Entry 8IQS (X-ray diffraction, 2.16 A resolution); this record covers chains L and H.

Chain L:
Protein: M11 vl-sarah
Source organism: Mus musculus
Chain sequence (179 residues; each row starts with the number of its first residue; numbers below 1 keep their minus sign (Met-13 is residue -13)):
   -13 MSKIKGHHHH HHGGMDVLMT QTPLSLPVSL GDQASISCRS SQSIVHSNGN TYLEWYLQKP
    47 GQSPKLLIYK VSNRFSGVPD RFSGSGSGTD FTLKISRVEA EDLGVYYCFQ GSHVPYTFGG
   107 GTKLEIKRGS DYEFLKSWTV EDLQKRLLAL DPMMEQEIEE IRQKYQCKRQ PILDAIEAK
Unresolved in the structure: -13 to 0
Disulfides: Cys24-Cys94
Small-molecule neighbours: PE8 (3,6,9,12,15,18,21-heptaoxatricosane-1,23-diol): His32, Asn34, Tyr38

Chain H:
Protein: M11 vh-sarah
Source organism: Mus musculus
Chain sequence (188 residues; row label = number of the first residue in the row; numbers below 1 keep their minus sign (Met-13 is residue -13)):
   -13 MSKIKGHHHH HHGGMEVKLE ESGGGLVQPG GSMKLSCVAS GFTFSNYWMN WVRQSPEKGL
    47 EWVAEIRLKS NNYATQYAES VKWRFTISRD DSKSSVYLQM NNLRAEDTGI YYCTRDYGNY
   107 VAYFDYWGQG TTVTVCSGSD YEFLKSWTVE DLQKRLLALD PMMEQEIEEI RQKYQSKRQP
   167 ILDAIEAK
Unresolved in the structure: -13 to 1
Disulfides: Cys23-Cys99
Small-molecule neighbours: PE8 (3,6,9,12,15,18,21-heptaoxatricosane-1,23-diol): Asn32, Tyr33, Trp34, Arg53, Asn57, Asp102, Tyr103, Gly104, Asn105, Tyr106, Val107, Ala108, Tyr109

Chain L / chain H interface:
Contacting residue pairs - 95 pairs, chain L then chain H:
  Tyr38(L) with Tyr106(H), hydrogen bond (side chain-backbone); Val107(H)
  Glu40(L) with Ala108(H); Tyr109(H), hydrogen bond (side chain-backbone)
  Tyr42(L) with Tyr109(H); Phe110(H), hydrogen bond (side chain-backbone); Trp113(H)
  Gln44(L) with Gln40(H), hydrogen bond; Tyr98(H), hydrogen bond
  Ser49(L) with Tyr98(H); Trp113(H); Gly114(H), hydrogen bond (side chain-backbone); Gln115(H)
  Pro50(L) with Trp113(H)
  Leu52(L) with Phe110(H)
  Tyr55(L) with Val107(H), hydrophobic; Ala108(H), hydrophobic
  Lys56(L) with Val107(H)
  Phe61(L) with Tyr103(H), hydrophobic; Asp111(H)
  Tyr93(L) with Gln40(H), hydrogen bond; Leu46(H), hydrophobic
  Phe95(L) with Tyr109(H), hydrophobic; Phe110(H), hydrophobic
  Gly97(L) with Tyr109(H), hydrogen bond (backbone-side chain)
  Val100(L) with Gln62(H)
  Pro101(L) with Trp48(H), hydrophobic
  Tyr102(L) with Trp48(H); Glu51(H), hydrogen bond; Gln62(H); Tyr109(H)
  Phe104(L) with Val38(H), hydrophobic; Leu46(H), hydrophobic; Phe110(H), hydrophobic
  Tyr118(L) with Pro166(H), hydrophobic
  Leu121(L) with Pro166(H); Ala170(H), hydrophobic; Lys174(H), hydrogen bond (backbone-side chain)
  Lys122(L) with Ala173(H); Lys174(H), hydrogen bond (backbone-side chain)
  Trp124(L) with Lys174(H), hydrogen bond (backbone-side chain)
  Val126(L) with Ile171(H), hydrophobic; Lys174(H)
  Leu129(L) with Ile167(H); Ala170(H), hydrophobic; Ile171(H), hydrophobic
  Arg132(L) with Ile167(H)
  Leu133(L) with Arg164(H), hydrogen bond (backbone-side chain); Ile167(H), hydrophobic; Leu168(H), hydrophobic
  Leu136(L) with Tyr160(H); Lys163(H); Arg164(H)
  Asp137(L) with Arg164(H), salt bridge
  Met139(L) with Tyr160(H), hydrogen bond (backbone-side chain)
  Met140(L) with Ile156(H), hydrophobic; Arg157(H); Tyr160(H)
  Glu143(L) with Ile156(H); Lys159(H), salt bridge; Tyr160(H), hydrogen bond
  Ile144(L) with Ile156(H), hydrophobic; Arg157(H)
  Ile147(L) with Glu152(H); Ile153(H), hydrophobic
  Arg148(L) with Met149(H); Ile153(H); Arg157(H)
  Gln149(L) with Thr120(H), hydrogen bond
  Lys150(L) with Glu152(H), salt bridge
  Tyr151(L) with Leu145(H); Met148(H), hydrogen bond (side chain-backbone); Met149(H); Glu152(H), hydrogen bond
  Cys153(L) with Leu12(H), hydrophobic; Cys122(H), disulfide
  Arg155(L) with Leu142(H); Leu145(H)
  Gln156(L) with Gln14(H); Tyr127(H)
  Pro157(L) with Asp126(H); Tyr127(H), hydrophobic
  Ile158(L) with Leu130(H), hydrophobic; Leu138(H); Arg141(H); Leu142(H), hydrophobic; Leu145(H), hydrophobic
  Asp160(L) with Tyr127(H), hydrogen bond
  Ala161(L) with Leu130(H); Leu138(H), hydrophobic
  Ile162(L) with Val135(H), hydrophobic; Leu138(H), hydrophobic; Gln139(H)
  Lys165(L) with Lys131(H); Trp133(H)
Interface residues without a listed pair, chain L (52 interface residues in all): Asn36, Ser123, Gln142, Glu146, Gln152, Lys154, Leu159
Interface residues without a listed pair, chain H (53 interface residues in all): Pro42, Glu47, Ile96, Val121
Inter-chain disulfides: Cys153(L)-Cys122(H)

Summary:
52 residues of chain L face 53 of chain H across their interface, with 1 disulfide bond, 19 hydrogen bonds and
3 salt bridges. Among the polar pairs are Asp137(L)-Arg164(H), Glu143(L)-Lys159(H) and Lys150(L)-Glu152(H).
Compound PE8 is bound between chain L and chain H.
Chain L is M11 vl-sarah and chain H is M11 vh-sarah, both from Mus musculus; the structure, Crystal structure
of Anti-PEG antibody M11 Fv-clasp fragment with PEG (co-crystallization with PEG3350), was determined by X-ray
diffraction, deposited together with 8IQP, 8IQQ and 8IQR.
